PDB entry 7JPO | electron microscopy, 3.20 A resolution | chains B and C of the 5 polymer chains in the assembly

== Chain B ==
Molecule: Origin recognition complex subunit 2
From: Homo sapiens
UniProtKB: Q13416 (ORC2_HUMAN); residues 1-577 here = UniProt positions 1-577
Amino-acid sequence (577 residues; row label = number of the first residue in the row):
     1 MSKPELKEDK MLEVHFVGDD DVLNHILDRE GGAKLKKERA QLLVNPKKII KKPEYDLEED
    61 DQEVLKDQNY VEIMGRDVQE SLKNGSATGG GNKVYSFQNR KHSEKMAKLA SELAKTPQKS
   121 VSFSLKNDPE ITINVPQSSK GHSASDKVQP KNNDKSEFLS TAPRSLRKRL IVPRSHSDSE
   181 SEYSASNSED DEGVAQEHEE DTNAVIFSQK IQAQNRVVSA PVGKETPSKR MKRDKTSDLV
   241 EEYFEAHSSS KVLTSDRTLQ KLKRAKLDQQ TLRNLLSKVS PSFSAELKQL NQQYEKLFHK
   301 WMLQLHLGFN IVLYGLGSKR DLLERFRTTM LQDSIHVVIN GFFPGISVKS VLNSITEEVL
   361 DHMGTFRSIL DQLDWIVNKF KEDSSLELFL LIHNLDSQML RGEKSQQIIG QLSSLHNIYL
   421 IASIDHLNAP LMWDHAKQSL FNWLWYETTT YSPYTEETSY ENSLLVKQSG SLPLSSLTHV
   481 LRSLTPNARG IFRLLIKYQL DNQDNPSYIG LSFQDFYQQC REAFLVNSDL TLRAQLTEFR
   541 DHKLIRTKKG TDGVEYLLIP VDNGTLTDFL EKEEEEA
Disordered / not traced: 1-238, 249-267, 467-577
Metal / ion sites: K+: Ser413, Leu415, Ile418
Swiss-Prot annotation at these positions:
  - modified residue: Thr116 (Phosphothreonine), Ser122 (Phosphoserine), Ser138 (Phosphoserine), Thr226 (Phosphothreonine), Ser248 (Phosphoserine), Ser280 (Phosphoserine)

== Chain C ==
Molecule: Origin recognition complex subunit 3
From: Homo sapiens
UniProtKB: Q9UBD5 (ORC3_HUMAN), isoform Q9UBD5-2; the construct has insertions or renumbered stretches relative to UniProt, so the offset changes along the chain: 1-501 = UniProt 1-501; 547-711 = UniProt 548-712
Amino-acid sequence (712 residues; numbered 1 to 711 plus 46 insertion-coded residues; 45 numbers in that range are skipped by the numbering (no residue carries them; nothing is unmodelled there); the number before each row is that of its first residue; a row labelled like 501A-501Z holds insertion residues (501A, then the next letters in order)):
     1 MATSSMSKGC FVFKPNSKKR KISLPIEDYF NKGKNEPEDS KLRFETYQLI WQQMKSENER
    61 LQEELNKNLF DNLIEFLQKS HSGFQKNSRD LGGQIKLREI PTAALVLGVN VTDHDLTFGS
   121 LTEALQNNVT PYVVSLQAKD CPDMKHFLQK LISQLMDCCV DIKSKEEESV HVTQRKTHYS
   181 MDSLSSWYMT VTQKTDPKML SKKRTTSSQW QSPPVVVILK DMESFATKVL QDFIIISSQH
   241 LHEFPLILIF GIATSPIIIH RLLPHAVSSL LCIELFQSLS CKEHLTTVLD KLLLTTQFPF
   301 KINEKVLQVL TNIFLYHDFS VQNFIKGLQL SLLEHFYSQP LSVLCCNLPE AKRRINFLSN
   361 NQCENIRRLP SFRRYVEKQA SEKQVALLTN ERYLKEETQL LLENLHVYHM NYFLVLRCLH
   421 KFTSSLPKYP LGRQIRELYC TCLEKNIWDS EEYASVLQLL RMLAKDELMT ILEKCFKVFK
   481 SYCENHLGST AKRIEEFLAQ F
501A-501Z QSLDAETKEEEDASGSQPKGLQKTDL
502A-502T YHLQKSLLEMKELRRSKKQT
   547 KFEVLRENVV NFIDCLVREY LLPPETQPLH EVVYFSAAHA LREHLNAAPR IALHTALNNP
   607 YYYLKNEALK SEEGCIPNIA PDICIAYKLH LECSRLINLV DWSEAFATVV TAAEKMDANS
   667 ATSEEMNEII HARFIRAVSE LELLGFIKPT KQKTDHVARL TWGGC
Disordered / not traced: 1-2, 88-96, 159-176, 194-211, 501A-501Z, 502A-502T, 618-623, 638-642, 661-671, 709-711
Swiss-Prot annotation at these positions:
  - modified residue: Ser23 (Phosphoserine)
Reported in the primary citation:
  - conformationally variable residues (order/disorder transition): Lys86 to Gln94

== Chain B / chain C interface ==
Residue-residue contacts (103; chain B residue first):
  Leu239(B) with Trp708(C)
  Tyr243(B) with Thr707(C)
  Ala246(B) with Thr707(C)
  His247(B) with Thr707(C)
  Asp268(B) with His677(C), salt bridge
  Arg273(B) with Ile681(C)
  Leu276(B) with Glu674(C); Ile675(C), hydrophobic; Ala678(C), hydrophobic
  Val279(B) with Ile675(C), hydrophobic; Arg679(C); Arg682(C)
  Phe283(B) with Leu610(C), hydrophobic; Asn612(C)
  Glu286(B) with Leu610(C); Lys611(C); Asn612(C)
  Leu287(B) with Leu610(C), hydrophobic
  Leu290(B) with Tyr609(C)
  Lys296(B) with Lys32(C), hydrogen bond (backbone-side chain)
  His299(B) with Tyr29(C); Lys32(C)
  Lys300(B) with Tyr337(C)
  Met302(B) with Tyr29(C), hydrophobic
  Leu303(B) with Phe30(C), hydrophobic; Tyr337(C), hydrophobic
  His306(B) with Ile26(C); Tyr29(C)
  Leu307(B) with Tyr47(C); Leu333(C), hydrophobic
  Phe309(B) with Lys326(C); Gln329(C)
  Tyr314(B) with Ala593(C); Pro595(C), hydrophobic; Ala598(C), hydrophobic
  Gly315(B) with Leu599(C)
  Leu316(B) with Leu599(C), hydrophobic; Ala602(C), hydrophobic; Leu603(C), hydrophobic
  Arg320(B) with Ser4(C)
  Arg327(B) with Thr3(C); Phe13(C)
  Gln332(B) with Arg20(C), hydrogen bond (backbone-side chain)
  Asp333(B) with Arg20(C), salt bridge; Ile22(C)
  Ser334(B) with Phe13(C); Pro15(C)
  Ile335(B) with Phe13(C); Lys14(C)
  His336(B) with Phe11(C); Val12(C); Phe13(C), hydrogen bond (backbone-backbone)
  Val337(B) with Phe11(C); Val12(C), hydrophobic
  Val338(B) with Cys10(C); Phe11(C), hydrogen bond (backbone-backbone)
  Ile339(B) with Gly9(C); Cys10(C), hydrophobic
  Asn340(B) with Ser4(C); Gly9(C); Phe11(C)
  Phe343(B) with Met6(C); Ser7(C); Lys8(C)
  Ile346(B) with Gly9(C)
  Val351(B) with Cys10(C), hydrophobic
  Ser354(B) with Cys10(C), hydrogen bond; Val12(C)
  Glu358(B) with Val12(C)
  Val359(B) with Val12(C), hydrophobic
  Lys404(B) with Lys139(C), hydrogen bond (side chain-backbone)
  Gln407(B) with Lys139(C)
  Gln411(B) with Lys139(C)
  Asp425(B) with Leu690(C)
  His426(B) with Leu689(C); Gly691(C)
  Leu427(B) with Arg596(C); Leu599(C), hydrophobic; Gly691(C)
  Pro430(B) with Pro595(C), hydrophobic
  His435(B) with Thr112(C); Asp318(C)
  Leu444(B) with Leu330(C), hydrophobic
  Trp445(B) with Glu589(C); His590(C), hydrogen bond (backbone-backbone); Ala593(C), hydrophobic
  Tyr446(B) with His590(C)
  Glu447(B) with Ala598(C); Tyr609(C), hydrogen bond
  Thr449(B) with Tyr609(C)
  Tyr451(B) with Ala602(C), hydrogen bond (side chain-backbone); Pro606(C); Leu610(C), hydrophobic; Cys630(C)
  Tyr454(B) with Glu686(C)
  Glu456(B) with Ser5(C), hydrogen bond
  Thr458(B) with Ser685(C); Leu689(C)
  Glu461(B) with Glu688(C)
  Asn462(B) with Ser685(C)
  Leu465(B) with Ile681(C), hydrophobic; Ser685(C)
  Val466(B) with Ile681(C), hydrophobic
Also at the interface, not in a pair above, chain B (73 interface residues in all): Glu242, Ser280, Leu297, Gln304, Glu324, Ser350, His393, Ala436, Ser439, Trp443, Pro453, Glu457
Also at the interface, not in a pair above, chain C (64 interface residues in all): Val111, Ala594, Ile625, Pro627, Phe692, Leu706
Interface features reported in the paper:
  - interface residues, chain B: Ile335(B)
  - interface residues, chain C: Cys10(C)

== In short ==
73 residues of chain B face 64 of chain C across their interface; the contacts include 10 hydrogen bonds and 2
salt bridges. Polar contacts include Asp268(B)-His677(C), Asp333(B)-Arg20(C) and Lys296(B)-Lys32(C).
Ser413(B), Leu415(B) and Ile418(B) form the K+ site. From the paper: interface residues Ile335(B) and
Cys10(C); conformational variability at Lys86(C).
Chain B is Origin recognition complex subunit 2 and chain C is Origin recognition complex subunit 3, both from
Homo sapiens; the structure, ORC-O1AAA: Human Origin Recognition Complex (ORC) with dynamic/unresolved ORC2
WH, was determined by electron microscopy, deposited together with 7JPP, 7JPR, 7JPS and 7JPQ.
